Entry 1NLT (X-ray diffraction, 2.70 A resolution); this record covers chains A and B.

Chain A:
Name: Mitochondrial protein import protein MAS5
From: Saccharomyces cerevisiae
Notes: fragment: C terminal domain
UniProtKB: P25491 (MAS5_YEAST); aligned to UniProt positions 103-350 over residues 103-350
Sequence (248 residues; numbered 103 to 350; the number before each row is that of its first residue):
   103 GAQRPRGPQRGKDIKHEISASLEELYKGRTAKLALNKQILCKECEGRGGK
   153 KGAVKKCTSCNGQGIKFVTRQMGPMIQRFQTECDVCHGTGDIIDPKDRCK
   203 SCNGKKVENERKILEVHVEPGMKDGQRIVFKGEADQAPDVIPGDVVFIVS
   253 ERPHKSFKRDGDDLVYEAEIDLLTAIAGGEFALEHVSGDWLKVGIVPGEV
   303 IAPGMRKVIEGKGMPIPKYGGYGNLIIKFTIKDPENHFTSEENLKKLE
Disordered / not traced: 103-109, 338-350
Construct notes: engineered mutation Asp-335 (Phe336 in P25491)
Bound ions: Zn2+ site 1: Cys-143, Cys-146, Cys-201, Cys-204; Zn2+ site 2: Cys-159, Cys-162, Cys-185, Cys-188
UniProt features mapped onto this chain:
  - zinc finger: Gly-130 to Arg-213 (CR-type)
  - binding site (substrate): Ile-116, Leu-135 to Leu-137, Ile-215, Leu-216, Val-247 to Phe-249
  - binding site (Zn(2+)): Cys-143, Cys-146, Cys-159, Cys-162, Cys-185, Cys-188, Cys-201, Cys-204
  - cross-link: Lys-198 (Glycyl lysine isopeptide (Lys-Gly) (interchain with G-Cter in ubiquitin))
From the paper describing this entry:
  - Zn2+ coordination: Cys-143, Cys-146, Cys-159, Cys-162, Cys-185, Cys-188, Cys-201, Cys-204
  - contacts within the chain: Phe-259/Leu-266 (hydrophobic contact), Phe-259/Tyr-268 (hydrophobic contact), Phe-259/Leu-285 (hydrophobic contact), Phe-259/Val-288 (hydrophobic contact)
  - mutagenesis - F335D (Kd 10 uM): unchanged binding to Seven residue peptide (chain B)

Chain B:
Name: Seven residue peptide
Sequence (7 residues; numbered 1 to 7; the number before each row is that of its first residue):
     1 GWLYEIS

How chain A and chain B interact:
Contacting residue pairs (18; chain A residue first):
  Ile-116(A) / Gly-1(B)
  His-118(A) / Leu-3(B)
  Arg-131(A) / Glu-5(B)  salt bridge
  Lys-134(A) / Glu-5(B)
  Lys-134(A) / Ile-6(B)  hydrogen bond (backbone-backbone)
  Leu-135(A) / Tyr-4(B)
  Leu-135(A) / Glu-5(B)
  Ala-136(A) / Trp-2(B)
  Ala-136(A) / Leu-3(B)
  Ala-136(A) / Tyr-4(B)  hydrogen bond (backbone-backbone)
  Ala-136(A) / Ile-6(B)  hydrophobic
  Leu-137(A) / Trp-2(B)
  Leu-137(A) / Leu-3(B)  hydrophobic
  Asn-138(A) / Gly-1(B)
  Asn-138(A) / Trp-2(B)  hydrogen bond (backbone-backbone)
  Asn-138(A) / Tyr-4(B)
  Arg-213(A) / Tyr-4(B)
  Asp-237(A) / Gly-1(B)  hydrogen bond (side chain-backbone)
Also at the interface, not in a pair above, chain A (15 interface residues in all): Ala-133, Lys-139, Ile-215, Val-247, Phe-249
The authors on this interface:
  - specific contacts: Ala-136(A)/Ile-6(B) (hydrophobic contact), Leu-137(A)/Leu-3(B), Val-247(A)/Leu-3(B), Phe-249(A)/Leu-3(B)

Overview:
The interface between chain A and chain B involves 15 residues on one side and 6 on the other; the contacts
include 4 hydrogen bonds and 1 salt bridge. Polar contacts include Arg-131(A)/Glu-5(B), Asp-237(A)/Gly-1(B)
and Lys-134(A)/Ile-6(B). The paper describes a hydrophobic contact between Ala-136(A) and Ile-6(B); contacts
between Leu-137(A) and Leu-3(B), Val-247(A) and Leu-3(B) and Phe-249(A) and Leu-3(B). The paper reports that
F335D of chain A leaves binding to Seven residue peptide (chain B) unchanged; Zn2+ coordination by Cys-143(A),
Cys-146(A) and Cys-159(A) among others.
Here chain A is Mitochondrial protein import protein MAS5 (Saccharomyces cerevisiae) and chain B is Seven
residue peptide. Entry 1NLT (The crystal structure of Hsp40 Ydj1) was determined by X-ray diffraction.
